PDB entry 6RDI | electron microscopy, 3.20 A resolution | chains R and S of the 31 polymer chains in the assembly

== Chain R ==
Protein: Mitochondrial ATP synthase subunit delta
From: Polytomella sp. Pringsheim 198.80
UniProt: D7P7X6 (D7P7X6_9CHLO); residue numbers follow UniProt; this construct covers 1-199
Amino-acid sequence (199 residues; row label = number of the first residue in the row):
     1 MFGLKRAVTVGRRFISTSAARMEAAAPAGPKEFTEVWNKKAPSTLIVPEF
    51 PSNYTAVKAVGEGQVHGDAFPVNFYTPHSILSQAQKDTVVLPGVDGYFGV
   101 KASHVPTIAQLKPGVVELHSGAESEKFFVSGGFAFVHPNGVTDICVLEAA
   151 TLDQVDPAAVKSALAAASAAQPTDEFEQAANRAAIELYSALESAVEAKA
Unresolved in the structure: 1-22

== Chain S ==
Protein: ATP synthase gamma chain, mitochondrial
From: Polytomella sp. Pringsheim 198.80
UniProt: Q4LDE7 (Q4LDE7_9CHLO); residues 1-317 here = UniProt positions 1-317
Amino-acid sequence (317 residues; row label = number of the first residue in the row):
     1 MALRKAVLSLGLSQGVAAEAVLGSGMFNAVQHESVRYASNQAVKQRIRAI
    51 KNIGKITKAMKMVAASKMKNAQIAVEQSRGLVDPFVRLFGDFPAVNSNKS
   101 VVVAVTSDKGLCGGLNSNITKYTRATLATTESEGKDVVVVSIGDKGRSQL
   151 TRIESQRYQLAIADTYKVRVTFGQASLIVEELIKHNPQSYQILFNKFRSA
   201 ISFKPTVATILSPDLLEKQLEDVTGNSLDAYDIEASHERSDVLRDLTEFH
   251 LGVTLYNAMLENNCSEHASRMSAMENSTKSAGEMLGKLTLDYNRKRQATI
   301 TTELIEIIAGASALMDE
Unresolved in the structure: 1-38, 316-317

== Chain R / chain S interface ==
Contacting residue pairs (105):
  Glu23(R) with Gln219(S); Asp222(S); Thr224(S), hydrogen bond
  Ala24(R) with Asp222(S)
  Ala25(R) with Asn96(S)
  Ala26(R) with Asn96(S); Leu220(S)
  Ala28(R) with Phe92(S), hydrophobic; Ala94(S); Val95(S), hydrophobic
  Gly29(R) with Asp91(S); Pro93(S)
  Pro30(R) with Asp91(S); Pro93(S)
  Glu32(R) with Ala94(S)
  Phe33(R) with Pro93(S), hydrophobic; Ala94(S), hydrophobic; Thr129(S); Thr130(S)
  Trp37(R) with Ala125(S), hydrogen bond (side chain-backbone); Thr129(S), hydrogen bond
  Lys40(R) with Ala128(S); Thr129(S)
  Leu45(R) with Lys121(S); Tyr122(S), hydrophobic; Ala125(S), hydrophobic
  Ile46(R) with Tyr122(S), hydrogen bond (backbone-side chain)
  Pro48(R) with Tyr122(S); Pro205(S); Val207(S), hydrophobic
  Glu49(R) with Lys204(S); Pro205(S), hydrogen bond (backbone-backbone); Thr206(S); Val207(S), hydrogen bond (backbone-backbone)
  Phe50(R) with Asp91(S); Pro93(S), hydrophobic; Val207(S), hydrophobic
  Pro51(R) with Val86(S); Asp91(S); Val207(S); Ala208(S), hydrophobic
  Ser52(R) with Val86(S); Asp91(S), hydrogen bond (backbone-side chain)
  Tyr54(R) with Asp83(S); Lys196(S); Arg198(S); Lys204(S)
  Thr55(R) with Asp83(S), hydrogen bond; Val86(S); Arg87(S)
  Val57(R) with Arg87(S), hydrogen bond (backbone-side chain)
  Ala59(R) with Arg87(S); Tyr231(S)
  Asn73(R) with Arg87(S), hydrogen bond
  Tyr75(R) with Gly80(S); Leu81(S), hydrophobic; Pro84(S)
  Thr76(R) with Leu81(S)
  Pro77(R) with Ser78(S); Leu81(S); Phe172(S), hydrophobic; Tyr256(S)
  Ser79(R) with Gln77(S)
  Ile80(R) with Glu76(S); Gln77(S), hydrogen bond (backbone-side chain); Gly80(S)
  Gly93(R) with Glu234(S)
  Val94(R) with Glu234(S); Ala235(S), hydrophobic; Ser236(S)
  Asp95(R) with Glu234(S)
  Phe98(R) with Glu234(S)
  Pro106(R) with Ala230(S); Tyr231(S); Asp232(S), hydrogen bond (backbone-backbone)
  Thr107(R) with Tyr231(S); Asp232(S)
  Ile108(R) with Leu88(S), hydrophobic; Tyr231(S), hydrophobic; Asp232(S), hydrogen bond (backbone-backbone); Ile233(S), hydrophobic; Glu234(S), hydrogen bond (backbone-backbone); Leu246(S), hydrophobic
  Ala109(R) with Glu234(S)
  Gln110(R) with Glu234(S); Ala235(S)
  Phe133(R) with Val242(S), hydrophobic; Leu246(S), hydrophobic; Phe249(S), hydrophobic
  Phe135(R) with Pro84(S), hydrophobic; Phe85(S), hydrophobic; Leu88(S), hydrophobic; Leu246(S), hydrophobic
  Val136(R) with Tyr231(S)
  His137(R) with Arg87(S); Leu88(S); Tyr231(S)
  Pro138(R) with Tyr231(S)
  Asp143(R) with Pro84(S); Arg87(S), salt bridge
  Cys145(R) with Leu81(S), hydrophobic; Pro84(S), hydrophobic; Phe249(S)
  Leu147(R) with Phe172(S), hydrophobic; Phe249(S), hydrophobic
Other interface residues (no listed pair), chain R (55 interface residues in all): Val36, Ala41, Pro42, Val47, Lys58, His78, Gly96, Val105, Val141, Val146
Other interface residues (no listed pair), chain S (51 interface residues in all): Val82, Asn118, Thr126, Leu228, Asp245

== In short ==
55 residues of chain R and 51 residues of chain S are in contact; the contacts include 14 hydrogen bonds and 1
salt bridge. Polar contacts include Asp143(R)-Arg87(S), Glu23(R)-Thr224(S) and Trp37(R)-Ala125(S).
Chain R is Mitochondrial ATP synthase subunit delta and chain S is ATP synthase gamma chain, mitochondrial,
both from Polytomella sp. Pringsheim 198.80; the structure, Cryo-EM structure of Polytomella F-ATP synthase,
Rotary substate 1A, monomer-masked refinement, was determined by electron microscopy (same publication as
6RD4, 6RD5, 6RD6, 6RD7, 6RD8, 6RD9 and 46 further entries).
